PDB entry 7WUE | X-ray diffraction, 3.20 A resolution | chains A and D of the 3 polymer chains in the assembly

== Chain A ==
Molecule: Spike protein S1
Source organism: Severe acute respiratory syndrome coronavirus 2
UniProtKB: P0DTC2 (SPIKE_SARS2); residue numbers follow UniProt; this construct covers 333-527
Chain sequence (195 residues; each row starts with the number of its first residue):
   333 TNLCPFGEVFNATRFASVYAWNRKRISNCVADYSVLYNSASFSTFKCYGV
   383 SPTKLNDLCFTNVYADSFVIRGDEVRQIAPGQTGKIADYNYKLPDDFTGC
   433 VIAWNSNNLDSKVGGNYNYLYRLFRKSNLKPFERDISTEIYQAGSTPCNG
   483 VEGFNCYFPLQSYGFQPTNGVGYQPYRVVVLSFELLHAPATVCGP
UniProt features mapped onto this chain:
  - region: Arg403 to Asp405 (Integrin-binding motif), Asn448 to Phe456 (Immunodominant HLA epitope recognized by the CD8+)
  - glycosylation: Asn343 (N-linked (GlcNAc...) (complex) asparagine)
  - natural variant: Gly339 (G339D: In strain: Omicron/BA.1, Omicron/BA.2 and 4 more; G339H: In strain: Omicron/BA.2.75, Omicron/XBB.1.5 and 1 more), Arg346 (R346K: In strain: Mu/B.1.621; R346T: In strain: Omicron/BQ.1.1, Omicron/XBB.1.5 and 1 more), Leu368 (L368I: In strain: Omicron/XBB.1.5, Omicron/EG.5.1), Ser371 (S371F: In strain: Omicron/BA.2, Omicron/BA.2.12.1 and 6 more; S371L: In strain: Omicron/BA.1), Ser373 (S373P: In strain: Omicron/BA.1, Omicron/BA.2 and 7 more), Ser375 (S375F: In strain: Omicron/BA.1, Omicron/BA.2 and 7 more), Thr376 (T376A: In strain: Omicron/BA.2, Omicron/BA.2.12.1 and 5 more), Asp405 (D405N: In strain: Omicron/BA.2, Omicron/BA.2.12.1 and 6 more), Arg408 (R408S: In strain: Omicron/BA.2, Omicron/BA.2.12.1 and 6 more), Lys417 (K417N: In strain: Beta/B.1.351, Omicron/BA.1 and 8 more; K417T: In strain: Gamma/P.1), Asn440 (N440K: In strain: Omicron/BA.1, Omicron/BA.2 and 7 more), Lys444 (K444T: In strain: Omicron/BQ.1.1), 16 further natural variant entries in UniProt
  - mutagenesis: Asn343 (N343Q: Reduced viral infectivity), Leu452 (L452R: Increased resistance to neutralizing antibodies. Decreases HLA binding to NF9 epitope. Increased binding affinity to human ACE2), Tyr453 (Y453F: Decreased HLA binding to NF9 epitope. Increased binding affinity to human ACE2), Ala475 (A475V: Increased resistance to neutralizing antibodies), Val483 (V483A: Increased resistance to neutralizing antibodies), Glu484 (E484D: Increased replication in human TMEM106B overexpressing cells), Phe490 (F490L: Increased resistance to neutralizing antibodies and human covalescent sera neutralization), Gln493 (Q493N: Reduced host ACE2-binding affinity in vitro; Q493Y: Reduced host ACE2-binding affinity in vitro), Asn501 (N501T: Reduced host ACE2-binding affinity in vitro; N501Y: Increased binding affinity to human ACE2), His519 (H519P: Increased resistance to human covalescent sera neutralization)
Cystine bridges: Cys336-Cys361, Cys379-Cys432, Cys391-Cys525, Cys480-Cys488
Glycans and other covalent adducts: glycan linked to Asn343

== Chain D ==
Molecule: m31A7 Fab LIGHT CHAIN
Source organism: Mus musculus
Notes: antibody fragment or engineered binder
Chain sequence (240 residues; row label = number of the first residue in the row; numbers below 1 keep their minus sign (Met-19 is residue -19)):
   -19 MRVPAQLLGLLLLWLPGARCDIVMSQSPSSLAVSVGEKVTMSCKSSQSLL
    31 YSSNQKNYLAWYQQKLGQTPKLLIYWASSRESGVPDRFTGSGSGTDFTLT
    81 ISSVRAEDLAVYYCQQYYRYPLTFGVGTKLELKRTVAAPSVFIFPPSDEQ
   131 LKSGTASVVCLLNNFYPREAKVQWKVDNALQSGNSQESVTEQDSKDSTYS
   181 LSSTLTLSKADYEKHKVYACEVTHQGLSSPVTKSFNRGEC
Not modelled in the structure: -19 to 0, 220
Cystine bridges: Cys23-Cys94, Cys140-Cys200

== Chain A / chain D interface ==
Pairs across the interface - 14 pairs, chain A then chain D:
  Gln474(A) - Tyr38(D)
  Ser477(A) - Tyr38(D)
  Ser477(A) - Tyr97(D)
  Thr478(A) - Tyr97(D)
  Thr478(A) - Tyr100(D)
  Thr478(A) - Leu102(D)
  Pro479(A) - Tyr31(D)  hydrophobic
  Pro479(A) - Tyr38(D)
  Pro479(A) - Tyr97(D)
  Pro479(A) - Tyr98(D)  hydrophobic
  Asn481(A) - Tyr31(D)
  Asn481(A) - Tyr98(D)
  Phe486(A) - Tyr100(D)
  Asn487(A) - Tyr100(D)
Also at the interface, not in a pair above, chain A (8 interface residues in all): Cys480

== Overview ==
Chain A and chain D form an interface of 8 and 6 residues respectively. From UniProt: 10 mutagenesis sites on
chain A.
Here chain A is Spike protein S1 (Severe acute respiratory syndrome coronavirus 2) and chain D is m31A7 Fab
LIGHT CHAIN (Mus musculus). Entry 7WUE (Crystal structure of SARS-CoV-2 Receptor Binding Domain in complex
with the monoclonal antibody m31A7) was determined by X-ray diffraction, deposited together with 7WUH.
